Entry 1VF5 (X-ray diffraction, 3.00 A resolution); this record covers chains S and T of the 16 polymer chains in the assembly.

== Chain S ==
Protein: Protein pet M
From: Mastigocladus laminosus
UniProt: P83796 (PETM_MASLA); numbering as in UniProt (aligned over 1-35)
Sequence (35 residues; numbered 1 to 35; the number before each row is that of its first residue):
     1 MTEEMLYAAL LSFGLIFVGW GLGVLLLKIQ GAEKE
Residues lining bound ligands: beta-carotene (BCR): Phe13, Ile16, Phe17, Trp20

== Chain T ==
Protein: Protein pet G
From: Mastigocladus laminosus
UniProt: P83797 (PETG_MASLA); residue numbers follow UniProt; this construct covers 1-37
Sequence (37 residues; row label = number of the first residue in the row):
     1 MVEPLLDGLV LGLVFATLGG LFYAAYQQYK RPNELGG
Disordered / not traced: 1-8, 36-37
Residues lining bound ligands: beta-carotene (BCR): Phe22, Ala24, Ala25, Gln28, Tyr29

== Chain S / chain T interface ==
Pairs across the interface - 15 pairs, chain S then chain T:
  Leu15(S) with Gly19(T); Phe22(T), hydrophobic; Tyr26(T)
  Ile16(S) with Phe22(T), hydrophobic; Tyr29(T)
  Gly19(S) with Tyr26(T); Tyr29(T)
  Trp20(S) with Tyr29(T)
  Leu22(S) with Tyr26(T), hydrophobic
  Gly23(S) with Tyr26(T); Tyr29(T)
  Leu26(S) with Lys30(T)
  Leu27(S) with Lys30(T); Pro32(T)
  Gln30(S) with Lys30(T)
Interface residues without a listed pair, chain S (11 interface residues in all): Ser12, Val24

== Overview ==
Chain S and chain T form an interface of 11 and 6 residues respectively. Beta-carotene is bound between chain
S and chain T.
Here chain S is Protein pet M and chain T is Protein pet G, both from Mastigocladus laminosus. Entry 1VF5
(Crystal Structure of Cytochrome b6f Complex from M.laminosus) was determined by X-ray diffraction.
